6IGT - chains C and D of the 4 polymer chains in the assembly; structure by X-ray diffraction, 2.40 A resolution.

# Chain C (and D)
Protein: Myelin protein zero-like protein 1
From: Homo sapiens
Notes: chain D of this document is another copy of the same molecule, construct and numbering; everything in this record applies to it too
UniProt: O95297 (MPZL1_HUMAN); numbering as in UniProt (aligned over 36-162)
Sequence (135 residues; each row starts with the number of its first residue):
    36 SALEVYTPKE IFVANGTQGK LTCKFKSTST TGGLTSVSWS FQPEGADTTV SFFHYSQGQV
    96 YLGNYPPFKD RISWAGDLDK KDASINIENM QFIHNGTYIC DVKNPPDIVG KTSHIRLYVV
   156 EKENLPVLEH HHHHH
Disordered / not traced: 36-37, 65-66, 141-143, 159-170
Differences from the reference sequence: engineered mutation Gly145 (Val in O95297), Lys146 (Gln in O95297), Thr147 (Pro in O95297), Ser148 (Gly in O95297); expression tag (163-170)
Curated features (UniProtKB/Swiss-Prot):
  - glycosylation (N-linked (GlcNAc...) asparagine): Asn50, Asn130

# Chain C / chain D interface
Contacting residue pairs - 16 pairs, chain C then chain D:
  Phe47(C) - Lys59(D)
  Phe47(C) - Phe60(D)
  Phe47(C) - Lys61(D)
  Glu79(C) - Tyr41(D)  hydrogen bond
  Glu79(C) - Pro43(D)
  Phe127(C) - Lys44(D)
  Asn130(C) - Tyr41(D)
  Arg151(C) - Tyr41(D)  hydrogen bond
  Tyr153(C) - Tyr41(D)  hydrophobic
  Tyr153(C) - Lys59(D)
  Val154(C) - Tyr41(D)
  Val155(C) - Glu39(D)
  Val155(C) - Val40(D)
  Glu156(C) - Thr147(D)
  Glu156(C) - Ser148(D)
  Glu156(C) - His149(D)  hydrogen bond (side chain-backbone)

# Overview
The interface between chain C and chain D involves 9 residues on one side and 11 on the other; the contacts
include 3 hydrogen bonds. Polar pairs include Glu79(C)-Tyr41(D), Arg151(C)-Tyr41(D) and Glu156(C)-His149(D).
Both chains are Myelin protein zero-like protein 1 (Homo sapiens). Entry 6IGT (MPZL1 mutant - V145G, Q146K,
P147T and G148S) was determined by X-ray diffraction together with 6IGO and 6IGW from the same study.
